7TVI - chains A and E of the 5 polymer chains in the assembly; structure by electron microscopy, 3.20 A resolution.

[Chain A]
Name: Glycine receptor subunit alphaZ1
Source organism: Danio rerio
Reference sequence: O93430 (GLRA1_DANRE); residues 1-444 here = UniProt positions 1-444
Sequence (458 residues; row label = number of the first residue in the row):
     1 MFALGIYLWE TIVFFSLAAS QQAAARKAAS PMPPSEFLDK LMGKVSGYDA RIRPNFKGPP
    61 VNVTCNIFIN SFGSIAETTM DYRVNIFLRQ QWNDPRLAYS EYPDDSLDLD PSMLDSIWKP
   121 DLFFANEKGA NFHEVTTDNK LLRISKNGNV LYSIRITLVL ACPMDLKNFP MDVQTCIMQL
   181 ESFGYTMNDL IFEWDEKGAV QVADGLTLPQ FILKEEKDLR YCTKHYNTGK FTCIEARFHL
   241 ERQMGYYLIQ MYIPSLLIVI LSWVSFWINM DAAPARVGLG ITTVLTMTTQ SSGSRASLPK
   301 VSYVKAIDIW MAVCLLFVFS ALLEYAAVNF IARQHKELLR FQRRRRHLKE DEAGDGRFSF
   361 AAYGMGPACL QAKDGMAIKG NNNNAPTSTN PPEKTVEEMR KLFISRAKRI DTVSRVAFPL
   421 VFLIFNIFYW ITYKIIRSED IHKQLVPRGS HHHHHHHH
Not modelled in the structure: 1-32, 337-400, 436-458
Covalently attached groups: N-acetylglucosamine (NAG) linked to Asn62
Construct notes: expression tag (445-458)
Small-molecule neighbours:
  - glycine (GLY), molecule 1: Phe87, Arg89, Leu141, Ser153
  - glycine (GLY), molecule 2: Phe183, Tyr226, Thr228, Phe231
What the authors report for this chain:
  - binding site for glycine: Arg89, Ser153, Phe183
  - post-translational modification sites: Asn62

[Chain E]
Name: Glycine receptor beta subunit 2
Source organism: Danio rerio
Reference sequence: Q6DC22 (Q6DC22_DANRE); the construct has insertions or renumbered stretches relative to UniProt, so the offset changes along the chain: -80 to -52 = UniProt 1-29; 30-494 = UniProt 30-494
Sequence (591 residues; row label = number of the first residue in the row; numbers below 1 keep their minus sign (Met-80 is residue -80)):
   -80 MKALKVIFML LIICLWMEGG FTKEKSAKKW SHPQFEKGGG SGGGSGGGSW SHPQFEKGGG
   -20 SGGGSGGGSW SHPQFEKGGG SGGGSGGGSW SHPQFEKENL YFQGEKSAKK GKKKGKQVYC
    40 PSQLSSEDLA RVPANSTSNI LNKLLITYDP RIRPNFKGIP VEDRVNIFIN SFGSIQETTM
   100 DYRVNIFLRQ RWNDPRLRLP QDFKSDSLTV DPKMFKCLWK PDLFFANEKS ANFHDVTQEN
   160 ILLFIFRNGD VLISMRLSVT LSCPLDLTLF PMDTQRCKMQ LESFGYTTDD LQFMWQSGDP
   220 VQMDEIALPQ FDIKQEDIEY GNCTKYYAGT GYYTCVEVIF TLRRQVGFYM MGVYAPTLLI
   280 VVLSWLSFWI NPDASAARVP LGILSVLSLS SECTSLASEL PKVSYVKAID IWLIACLLFG
   340 FASLVEYAVV QVMLNSPKLL EAERAKIATK EKAEGKTPAK NTINGMGSTP IHVSTLQVTE
   400 TRCKKVCTSK SDLRTNDFSI VGSLPRDFEL SNFDCYGKPI EVGSAFSKSQ AKNNKKPPPP
   460 KPVIPSAAKR IDLYARALFP FSFLFFNVIY WSVYLENLYF QGTETSQVAP A
Not modelled in the structure: -80 to 52, 356-465, 495-510
Cystine bridges: Cys182-Cys196, Cys242-Cys254
Covalently attached groups: N-acetylglucosamine (NAG) linked to Asn54, Asn241
Construct notes: insertion (-51 to 29); expression tag (495-510)
Small-molecule neighbours:
  - glycine (GLY), molecule 1: Phe106, Arg108, Leu161, Ser173
  - glycine (GLY), molecule 2: Phe203, Tyr246, Thr249, Tyr252
What the authors report for this chain:
  - binding site for glycine: Arg108, Ser173, Phe203
  - conformationally variable residues: Glu318
  - post-translational modification sites: Asn54, Asn241

[Chain A / chain E interface]
Pairs across the interface (44):
  Asp49(A) - Ser55(E)
  Arg51(A) - Ile59(E)
  Arg51(A) - Asp130(E)
  Arg51(A) - Met133(E)
  Ile52(A) - Ser55(E)
  Lys119(A) - Gln157(E)  hydrogen bond (backbone-side chain)
  Pro120(A) - Thr156(E)
  Asp121(A) - Gln157(E)
  Leu122(A) - Val155(E)
  Leu122(A) - Thr156(E)
  Phe123(A) - Val155(E)  hydrophobic
  Phe123(A) - Asn159(E)
  Phe123(A) - Arg175(E)
  Phe124(A) - Arg175(E)
  Ala125(A) - Arg175(E)  hydrogen bond (backbone-side chain)
  Glu127(A) - Val155(E)
  Glu127(A) - Arg175(E)  salt bridge
  Lys128(A) - Arg102(E)
  Phe132(A) - Thr156(E)
  Phe183(A) - Phe106(E)  hydrophobic
  Phe183(A) - Asn159(E)
  Phe183(A) - Ile160(E)
  Phe183(A) - Leu161(E)
  Gly184(A) - Thr128(E)
  Gly184(A) - Leu161(E)
  Asn227(A) - Asn85(E)
  Asn227(A) - Arg108(E)  hydrogen bond
  Asn227(A) - Gln221(E)
  Ile281(A) - Leu300(E)  hydrophobic
  Ile281(A) - Leu303(E)  hydrophobic
  Leu285(A) - Ile279(E)  hydrophobic
  Leu285(A) - Ser307(E)
  Arg295(A) - Met270(E)  hydrogen bond
  Lys300(A) - Phe267(E)
  Lys300(A) - Glu318(E)  salt bridge
  Val301(A) - Phe267(E)
  Asp308(A) - Met270(E)
  Phe319(A) - Leu282(E)  hydrophobic
  Leu322(A) - Leu285(E)  hydrophobic
  Asn329(A) - Asn290(E)
  Phe330(A) - Trp288(E)
  Arg333(A) - Trp288(E)  hydrogen bond (side chain-backbone)
  Arg333(A) - Ile289(E)
  Arg333(A) - Asn290(E)  hydrogen bond
Other interface residues (no listed pair), chain A (38 interface residues in all): Gln90, Ala130, Ile154, Ile156, Tyr185, Tyr226, Thr228, Pro274, Val277, Ser302, Leu315
Other interface residues (no listed pair), chain E (43 interface residues in all): Phe87, His153, Leu171, Ser173, Met174, Asp218, Pro228, Gln229, Gly266, Gly271, Leu278, Ala296, Pro299, Arg475

[Summary]
38 residues of chain A face 43 of chain E across their interface; the contacts include 6 hydrogen bonds and 2
salt bridges. Polar pairs include Glu127(A)-Arg175(E), Lys300(A)-Glu318(E) and Lys119(A)-Gln157(E). The paper
reports a binding site for glycine at Arg89(A), Ser153(A) and Arg108(E) among others; modification sites
Asn62(A) and Asn54(E) among others.
Chain A is Glycine receptor subunit alphaZ1 and chain E is Glycine receptor beta subunit 2, both from Danio
rerio; the structure, Alpha1/BetaB Heteromeric Glycine Receptor in Glycine-Bound State, was determined by
electron microscopy, deposited together with 7TU9 and 8FE1.
